4Y3I - chain A; structure by X-ray diffraction, 1.69 A resolution.

Chain A:
Name: Bacteriophytochrome
Organism: Deinococcus radiodurans (strain ATCC 13939 / DSM 20539 / JCM 16871 / LMG 4051 / NBRC 15346 / NCIMB 9279 / R1 / VKM B-1422)
Notes: EC 2.7.13.3; fragment: PAS-GAF fragment
UniProtKB: Q9RZA4 (BPHY_DEIRA); residues 4-321 here = UniProt positions 4-321
Sequence (319 residues; numbered 4 to 322; the number before each row is that of its first residue):
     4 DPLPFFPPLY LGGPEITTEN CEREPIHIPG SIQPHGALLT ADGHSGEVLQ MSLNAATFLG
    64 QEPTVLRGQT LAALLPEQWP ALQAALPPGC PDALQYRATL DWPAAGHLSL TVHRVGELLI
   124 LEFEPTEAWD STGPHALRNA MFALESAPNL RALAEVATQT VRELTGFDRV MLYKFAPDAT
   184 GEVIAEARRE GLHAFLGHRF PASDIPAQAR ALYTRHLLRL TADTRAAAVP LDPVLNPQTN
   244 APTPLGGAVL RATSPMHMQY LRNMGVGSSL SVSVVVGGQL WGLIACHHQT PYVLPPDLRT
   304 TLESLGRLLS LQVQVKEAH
Covalently attached groups: 2(R),3(E)- phytochromobilin (LBV) linked to Cys24
Construct notes: engineered mutation Ser307 (Tyr in Q9RZA4); expression tag (322)
Ligand contacts: 2(R),3(E)- phytochromobilin (LBV; 3-[2-[(Z)-[3-(2-carboxyethyl)-5-[(Z)-(4-ethenyl-3-methyl-5-oxidanylidene-pyrrol-2-ylidene)methyl]-4-methyl-pyrrol-1-ium -2-ylidene]methyl]-5-[(Z)-[(3E)-3-ethylidene-4-methyl-5-oxidanylidene-pyrrolidin-2-ylidene]methyl]-4-methyl-1H-pyrrol-3- yl]propanoic acid): Thr20, Thr21, Glu27, Ile29, Met174, Tyr176, Phe198, Phe203, Ser206, Asp207, Ile208, Pro209, Ala212, Tyr216, Arg222, Arg254, Ala255, Thr256, Ser257, Met259, His260, Tyr263, Leu264, Met267, Ser272, Leu273, Ser274, Leu286, Ala288, His290
Swiss-Prot annotation at these positions:
  - binding site (a tetrapyrrole): Cys24
  - mutagenesis: Met259 (M259A: Binds PCB (in vitro), but difference spectrum is altered; M259C: Binds PCB (in vitro), but difference spectrum is altered), His260 (H260A: 100-fold reduction of chromophore-binding activity), Cys289 (C289A: Binds PCB (in vitro), but has aberrant spectral properties)

Overview:
2(R),3(E)- phytochromobilin is covalently linked to Cys24. Curated annotation (UniProt) lists
tetrapyrrole-binding residue Cys24 and 3 mutagenesis sites.
Chain A is Bacteriophytochrome (Deinococcus radiodurans (strain ATCC 13939 / DSM 20539 / JCM 16871 / LMG 4051
/ NBRC 15346 / NCIMB 9279 / R1 / VKM B-1422)); the structure, PAS-GAF fragment from Deinococcus radiodurans
BphP assembled with BV - Y307S, low dose, was determined by X-ray diffraction, deposited together with 4Y5F.
